PDB entry 3MT6 | X-ray diffraction, 1.90 A resolution | chains R and s of the 28 polymer chains in the assembly

# Chain R
Molecule: ATP-dependent Clp protease proteolytic subunit
Organism: Escherichia coli
Notes: EC 3.4.21.92
UniProtKB: P0A6G7 (CLPP_ECOLI); residues -13 to 193 here correspond to UniProt positions 1-207 (UniProt number = residue number + 14)
Sequence (207 residues; each row starts with the number of its first residue; numbers below 1 keep their minus sign (Met-13 is residue -13)):
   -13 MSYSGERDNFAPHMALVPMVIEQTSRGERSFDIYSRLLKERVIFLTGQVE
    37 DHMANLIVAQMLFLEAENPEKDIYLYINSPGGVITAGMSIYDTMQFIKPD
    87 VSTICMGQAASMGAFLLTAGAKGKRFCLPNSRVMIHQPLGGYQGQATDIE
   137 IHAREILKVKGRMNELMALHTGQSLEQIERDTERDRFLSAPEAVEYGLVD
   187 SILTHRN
Unresolved in the structure: -13 to 2, 7-15, 192-193
Swiss-Prot annotation at these positions:
  - active site: Ser97 (Nucleophile), His122, Asp171
Reported in the primary citation:
  - binding site for Acyldepsipeptide 1: Arg22, Leu23, Val28, Tyr60, Tyr62, Ile90, Met92, Leu114, Leu189
  - binding site for Acyldepsipeptide 1: Val44, Leu48, Phe49, Ala52, Phe82
  - binding site for Acyldepsipeptide 1: Val44, Leu48, Phe49, Glu51, Ala52, Phe82
  - mutagenesis - R166C: unchanged catalytic activity on ADEP1

# Chain s
Molecule: Acyldepsipeptide 1
Organism: Streptomyces hawaiiensis
Sequence (7 residues; numbered 700 to 706; the number before each row is that of its first residue):
   700 XFSPAAX
Modified residues: OTT ((2E,4E,6E)-octa-2,4,6-trienoic acid) at position 700; Ala704 (N-methyl-L-alanine; MAA); MP8 ((4R)-4-methyl-L-proline) at position 706
Glycans and other covalent adducts: covalent link Ser702-MP8_706

# How chain R and chain s interact
Contacting residue pairs - 9 pairs, chain R then chain s:
  Leu48(R) - OTT_700(s)
  Leu48(R) - Phe701(s)  hydrophobic
  Ala52(R) - OTT_700(s)
  Thr79(R) - Phe701(s)
  Phe82(R) - Phe701(s)
  Phe82(R) - Ser702(s)
  Phe82(R) - Pro703(s)
  Lys84(R) - Ser702(s)  hydrogen bond (side chain-backbone)
  Lys84(R) - Pro703(s)
Also at the interface, not in a pair above, chain R (8 interface residues in all): Val44, Phe49, Glu51

# Overview
The interface between chain R and chain s involves 8 residues on one side and 4 on the other, with 1 hydrogen
bond. The hydrogen-bonded pair is Lys84(R)-Ser702(s). From the paper: a binding site for Acyldepsipeptide 1 at
Arg22(R), Leu23(R) and Val28(R) among others; R166C of chain R leaves catalytic activity on ADEP1 unchanged.
Here chain R is ATP-dependent Clp protease proteolytic subunit (Escherichia coli) and chain s is
Acyldepsipeptide 1 (Streptomyces hawaiiensis). Entry 3MT6 (Structure of ClpP from Escherichia coli in complex
with ADEP1) was determined by X-ray diffraction.
